PDB entry 7ZOZ | X-ray diffraction, 2.10 A resolution | chains A and H of the 3 polymer chains in the assembly

# Chain A
Protein: Sialic acid-binding Ig-like lectin 15
Source organism: Homo sapiens
UniProtKB: Q6ZMC9 (SIG15_HUMAN); residues 20-328 here = UniProt positions 20-328
Chain sequence (309 residues; numbered 20 to 328; the number before each row is that of its first residue):
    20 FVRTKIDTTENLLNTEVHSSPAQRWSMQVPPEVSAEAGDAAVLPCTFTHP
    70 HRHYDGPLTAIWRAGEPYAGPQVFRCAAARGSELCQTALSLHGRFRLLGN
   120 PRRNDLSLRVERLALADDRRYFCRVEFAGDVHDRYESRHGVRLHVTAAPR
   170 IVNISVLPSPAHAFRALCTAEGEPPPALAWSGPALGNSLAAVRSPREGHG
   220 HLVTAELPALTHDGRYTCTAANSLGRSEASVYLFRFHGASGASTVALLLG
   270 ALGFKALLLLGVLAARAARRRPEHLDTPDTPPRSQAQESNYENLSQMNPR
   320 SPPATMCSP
Unresolved in the structure: 20-41, 167-328
Disulfide bonds: Cys-64/Cys-142, Cys-95/Cys-104
Swiss-Prot annotation at these positions:
  - binding site (N-acetylneuraminate): Arg-143
  - glycosylation: Asn-172 (N-linked (GlcNAc...) asparagine)
Reported in the primary citation:
  - mutagenesis - R143A: abolished binding to T cells
  - mutagenesis - R143A: decreased binding to CD11b

# Chain H
Protein: Anti-Siglec 15 Fab HC
Source organism: Homo sapiens
Notes: antibody fragment or engineered binder
Chain sequence (225 residues; each row starts with the number of its first residue; note: 3 numbers in that range are skipped by the numbering (no residue carries them; nothing is unmodelled there); a row labelled like 82A-82C holds insertion residues (82A, then the next letters in order)):
     1 QVQLQQPGAELVKPGASVKMSCKASGYTFTSYWITWVIQRPGQGLEWIGD
    51 IY
   52A C
    54 GSD
    58 TMHYNEKFKNKATLTVD
    76 TSSSTAY
82A-82C MQL
    83 SSLTSEDSAVYYCARWWD
100A-100E YGSSY
   101 DYFDYWGQGTTLTVSSASTKGPSVFPLAPSSKSTSGGTAALGCLVKDYFP
   151 EPVTVSWNSGALTSGVHTFPAVLQSSGLYSLSSVVTVPSSSLGTQTYICN
   201 VNHKPSNTKVDKRVEPKSC
Unresolved in the structure: 218-219
Disulfide bonds: Cys-22/Cys-95, Cys-143/Cys-199

# How chain A and chain H interact
Residue-residue contacts (26):
  Pro-50(A) / Ser-100D(H)
  Glu-85(A) / Trp-33(H)  hydrogen bond
  Glu-85(A) / Tyr-52(H)
  Glu-85(A) / Tyr-100A(H)
  Pro-86(A) / Trp-33(H)
  Pro-86(A) / Tyr-100A(H)  hydrophobic
  Tyr-87(A) / Trp-33(H)  hydrophobic
  Tyr-87(A) / His-60(H)
  Tyr-87(A) / Tyr-100A(H)
  Ala-88(A) / Tyr-52(H)  hydrophobic
  Ala-88(A) / Ser-55(H)
  Ala-88(A) / Thr-58(H)
  Arg-139(A) / Asp-100(H)  salt bridge
  Arg-139(A) / Gly-100B(H)
  Arg-139(A) / Ser-100C(H)
  Phe-141(A) / Gly-100B(H)
  His-151(A) / Glu-63(H)  salt bridge
  Arg-157(A) / Trp-98(H)
  Arg-157(A) / Tyr-100A(H)  hydrogen bond
  Arg-157(A) / Gly-100B(H)
  Arg-157(A) / Asp-101(H)  salt bridge
  His-158(A) / Gly-100B(H)
  His-158(A) / Ser-100C(H)
  His-158(A) / Ser-100D(H)
  His-158(A) / Asp-101(H)  salt bridge
  Gly-159(A) / Gly-100B(H)  hydrogen bond (backbone-backbone)

# Summary
The interface between chain A and chain H involves 11 residues on one side and 13 on the other; the contacts
include 3 hydrogen bonds and 4 salt bridges. Among the polar pairs are Arg-139(A)/Asp-100(H),
His-151(A)/Glu-63(H) and Arg-157(A)/Asp-101(H). The paper reports that R143A of chain A abolishes binding to T
cells; R143A of chain A reduces binding to CD11b.
Here chain A is Sialic acid-binding Ig-like lectin 15 and chain H is Anti-Siglec 15 Fab HC, both from Homo
sapiens. Entry 7ZOZ (Crystal structure of Siglec-15 in complex with Fab) was determined by X-ray diffraction
(same publication as 7ZOR).
